PDB entry 6IFR | electron microscopy, 3.40 A resolution | chains H and J of the 10 polymer chains in the assembly

# Chain H
Molecule: Type III-A CRISPR-associated RAMP protein Csm5
Organism: Streptococcus thermophilus ND03
Reference sequence: A0A2U2M038 (A0A2U2M038_STRTR); residues 1-357 here = UniProt positions 1-357
Chain sequence (357 residues; each row starts with the number of its first residue):
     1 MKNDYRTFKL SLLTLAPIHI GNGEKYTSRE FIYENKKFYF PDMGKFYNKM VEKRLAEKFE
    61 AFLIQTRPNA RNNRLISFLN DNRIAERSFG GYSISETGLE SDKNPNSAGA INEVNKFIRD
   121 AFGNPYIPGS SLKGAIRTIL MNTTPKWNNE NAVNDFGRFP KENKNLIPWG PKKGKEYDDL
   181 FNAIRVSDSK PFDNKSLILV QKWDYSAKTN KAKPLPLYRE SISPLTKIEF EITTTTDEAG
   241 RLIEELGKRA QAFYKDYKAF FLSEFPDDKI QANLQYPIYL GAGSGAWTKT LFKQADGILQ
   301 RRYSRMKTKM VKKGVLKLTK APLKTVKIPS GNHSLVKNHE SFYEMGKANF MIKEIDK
Not modelled in the structure: 1-2, 356-357

# Chain J
Molecule: type III-A CRISPR-Cas interference complex, NTR
Sequence (43 nucleotides; numbered 1 to 43; the number before each row is that of its first residue):
     1 GGUAGGAAUG GGUAAUUAUA GCGAGCUAGA AAGCGUUUCC GUC
Not modelled in the structure: 1-6, 42-43

# How chain H and chain J interact
Residue-residue contacts (15; chain H residue first):
  Pro68(H) - U9(J)  phosphate contact
  Pro68(H) - G10(J)  sugar contact
  Ala70(H) - G10(J)  phosphate contact
  Asn73(H) - G11(J)  phosphate contact
  Arg74(H) - G11(J)  salt bridge to the phosphate
  Asn112(H) - G11(J)  sugar contact
  Asn112(H) - G12(J)  hydrogen bond to the phosphate
  Glu113(H) - G12(J)  base contact
  Glu113(H) - U13(J)  phosphate contact
  Trp169(H) - A20(J)  base contact
  Pro216(H) - G11(J)  base contact
  Pro216(H) - G12(J)  base contact
  Leu217(H) - G12(J)  base contact
  Arg305(H) - A14(J)  sugar contact
  Lys307(H) - A14(J)  hydrogen bond to the sugar
Other interface residues (no listed pair), chain H (15 interface residues in all): Ser28, Asn69, Pro171, Arg302
Other interface residues (no listed pair), chain J (9 interface residues in all): A15, G21

# Summary
Chain H and chain J form an interface of 15 and 9 residues respectively; the contacts include 2 hydrogen bonds
and 1 salt bridge. Among the polar pairs are Lys307(H)-A14(J), Asn112(H)-G12(J) and Arg74(H)-G11(J).
Here chain H is Type III-A CRISPR-associated RAMP protein Csm5 (Streptococcus thermophilus ND03) and chain J
is type III-A CRISPR-Cas interference complex, NTR. Entry 6IFR (Type III-A Csm complex, Cryo-EM structure of
Csm-NTR, ATP bound) was determined by electron microscopy, deposited together with 6IFK, 6IFL, 6IFN, 6IFU,
6IFY, 6IFZ and 6IG0.
